7OM0 - chains A and B of the 6 polymer chains in the assembly; structure by electron microscopy, 3.10 A resolution.

== Chain A (and B) ==
Molecule: DNA primase
Organism: Staphylococcus aureus
Notes: chain B of this document is another copy of the same molecule, construct and numbering; everything in this record applies to it too
UniProt: A0A1S5ZIL8 (A0A1S5ZIL8_STAAU); residue numbers follow UniProt; this construct covers 2-790
Sequence (797 residues; numbered -6 to 790; the number before each row is that of its first residue; numbers below 1 keep their minus sign (Met-6 is residue -6)):
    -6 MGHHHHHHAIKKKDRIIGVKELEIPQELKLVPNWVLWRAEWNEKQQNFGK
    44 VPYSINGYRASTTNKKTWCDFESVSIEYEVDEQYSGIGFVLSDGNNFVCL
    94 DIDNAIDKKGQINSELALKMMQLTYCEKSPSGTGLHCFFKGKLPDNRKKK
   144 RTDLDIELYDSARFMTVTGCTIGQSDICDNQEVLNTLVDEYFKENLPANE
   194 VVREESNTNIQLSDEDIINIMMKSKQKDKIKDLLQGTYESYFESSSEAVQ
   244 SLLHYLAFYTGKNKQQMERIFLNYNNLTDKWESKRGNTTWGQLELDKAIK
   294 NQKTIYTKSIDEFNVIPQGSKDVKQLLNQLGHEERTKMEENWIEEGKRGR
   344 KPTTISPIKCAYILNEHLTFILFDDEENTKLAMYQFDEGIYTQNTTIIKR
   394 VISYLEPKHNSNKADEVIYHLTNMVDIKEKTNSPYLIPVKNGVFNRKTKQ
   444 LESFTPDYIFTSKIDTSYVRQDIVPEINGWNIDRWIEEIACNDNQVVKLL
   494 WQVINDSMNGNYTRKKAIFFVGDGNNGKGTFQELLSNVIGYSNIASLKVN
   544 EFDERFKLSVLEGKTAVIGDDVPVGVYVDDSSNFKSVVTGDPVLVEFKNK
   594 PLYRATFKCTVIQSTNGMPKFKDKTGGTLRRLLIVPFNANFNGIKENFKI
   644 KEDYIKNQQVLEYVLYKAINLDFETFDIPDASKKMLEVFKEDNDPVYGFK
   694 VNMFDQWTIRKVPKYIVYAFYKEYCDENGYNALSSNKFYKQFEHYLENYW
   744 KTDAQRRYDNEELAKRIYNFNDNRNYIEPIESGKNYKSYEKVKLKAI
Disordered / not traced: -6 to 315, 700-702, 738-739, 751-752, 758, 767-790
Differences from the reference sequence: initiating methionine (-6); expression tag (-5 to 1)
Ligand contacts:
  - AMP-PNP (ANP; phosphoaminophosphonic acid-adenylate ester), molecule 1: Trp478, Glu481, Gly517, Asn518, Asn519, Gly520, Lys521, Gly522, Thr523, Asp563, Asp564, Ser607, Asn609, Phe634, Lys638, Glu639, Asn640, Phe641, Ile643, Lys644
  - AMP-PNP (ANP), molecule 2: Thr582, Asp584, Arg623, Arg624

== Interface between chain A and chain B ==
Contacting residue pairs (65; chain A residue first):
  Lys340(A) - Arg341(B)
  Lys373(A) - Glu370(B)  salt bridge
  Asn387(A) - Asp368(B)  hydrogen bond (side chain-backbone)
  Asn387(A) - Glu369(B)
  Asn387(A) - Glu370(B)
  Thr388(A) - Glu370(B)  hydrogen bond
  Thr389(A) - Asp368(B)  hydrogen bond (side chain-backbone)
  Thr389(A) - Glu369(B)
  Thr389(A) - Glu370(B)
  Thr389(A) - Asn371(B)
  Ile390(A) - Asp368(B)
  Lys392(A) - Tyr412(B)
  Arg393(A) - Leu365(B)
  Arg393(A) - Thr415(B)  hydrogen bond (side chain-backbone)
  Arg393(A) - Asn416(B)  hydrogen bond (side chain-backbone)
  Arg393(A) - Met417(B)
  Arg393(A) - Val418(B)  hydrogen bond (side chain-backbone)
  Ser396(A) - Asn416(B)
  Pro400(A) - Ile351(B)
  Pro400(A) - Tyr355(B)
  Pro400(A) - His413(B)  hydrogen bond (backbone-side chain)
  Lys401(A) - Ile351(B)
  Lys401(A) - His413(B)
  His402(A) - Tyr412(B)
  His402(A) - His413(B)
  Asn403(A) - Glu409(B)
  Asn403(A) - Tyr412(B)
  Ser404(A) - Tyr412(B)
  Ala407(A) - Tyr412(B)
  Asp516(A) - Thr618(B)
  Asp516(A) - Phe735(B)
  Gly517(A) - Arg623(B)
  Asn518(A) - Arg623(B)  hydrogen bond
  Ser529(A) - Arg597(B)
  Tyr534(A) - Pro585(B)
  Tyr534(A) - Arg597(B)
  Tyr534(A) - Ala598(B)
  Tyr534(A) - Thr599(B)  hydrogen bond
  Ile537(A) - Arg597(B)
  Ala538(A) - Arg597(B)
  Ser539(A) - Leu587(B)
  Ser539(A) - Arg597(B)
  Lys541(A) - Ser575(B)
  Lys541(A) - Asn576(B)
  Val553(A) - Leu595(B)  hydrophobic
  Ile561(A) - Arg597(B)
  Asp563(A) - Ser579(B)  hydrogen bond
  Asp563(A) - Pro585(B)
  Asp564(A) - Lys578(B)
  Pro566(A) - Lys615(B)
  Val567(A) - Lys615(B)
  Lys591(A) - Phe590(B)
  Lys591(A) - Lys593(B)  hydrogen bond (side chain-backbone)
  Lys591(A) - Leu595(B)
  Asn609(A) - Thr618(B)  hydrogen bond
  Phe641(A) - Lys508(B)
  Phe641(A) - Glu667(B)
  Lys644(A) - Asp584(B)  salt bridge
  Glu645(A) - Lys508(B)  salt bridge
  Asp719(A) - Leu726(B)
  Asp719(A) - Ser727(B)
  Glu720(A) - Leu726(B)
  Asn721(A) - Ala725(B)
  Asn721(A) - Leu726(B)
  Tyr761(A) - Asn753(B)
Also at the interface, not in a pair above, chain A (45 interface residues in all): Glu526, Leu540, Phe549, Lys550, Asn592, Glu716
Also at the interface, not in a pair above, chain B (54 interface residues in all): Ile420, Arg548, Phe549, Thr582, Val586, Glu589, Asn592, Pro594, Lys601, Asp616, Gly619, Gly620, Arg624, Thr668, Tyr708, Ser728

== Summary ==
45 residues of chain A face 54 of chain B across their interface; the contacts include 12 hydrogen bonds and 3
salt bridges. Polar contacts include Lys373(A)-Glu370(B), Lys644(A)-Asp584(B) and Glu645(A)-Lys508(B). Chain A
binds AMP-PNP.
Both chains are DNA primase (Staphylococcus aureus). Entry 7OM0 (Structure of Primase-Helicase in SaPI5) was
determined by electron microscopy, deposited together with 7OLA and 7PDS.
